4JP9 - chain A; structure by X-ray diffraction, 1.80 A resolution.

Chain A:
Molecule: Beta-secretase 1
Source organism: Homo sapiens
Notes: EC 3.4.23.46; fragment: Bace1 57-453
Reference sequence: P56817 (BACE1_HUMAN); residues 44-440 here correspond to UniProt positions 57-453 (UniProt number = residue number + 13)
Chain sequence (406 residues; numbered 43 to 448; the number before each row is that of its first residue):
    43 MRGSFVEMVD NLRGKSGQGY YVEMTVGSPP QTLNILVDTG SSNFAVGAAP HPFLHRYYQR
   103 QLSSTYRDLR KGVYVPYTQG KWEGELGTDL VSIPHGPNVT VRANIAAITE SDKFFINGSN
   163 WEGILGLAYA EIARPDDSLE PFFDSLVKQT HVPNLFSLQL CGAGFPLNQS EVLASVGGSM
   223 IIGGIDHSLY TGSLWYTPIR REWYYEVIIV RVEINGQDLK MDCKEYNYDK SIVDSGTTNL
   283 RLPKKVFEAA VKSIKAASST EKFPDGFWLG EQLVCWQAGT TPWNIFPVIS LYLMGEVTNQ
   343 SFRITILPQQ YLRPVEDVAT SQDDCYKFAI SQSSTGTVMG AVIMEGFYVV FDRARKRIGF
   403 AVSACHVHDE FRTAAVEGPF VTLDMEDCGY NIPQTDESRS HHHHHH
Unresolved in the structure: 43-44, 447-448
Cystine bridges: C203-C407, C265-C430, C317-C367
Sequence notes: expression tag (43, 441-448)
Ion coordination: Ni2+ site 1 near E65 (its only coordinating residue here); Ni2+ site 2: H444, H446
Residues lining bound ligands: 1M5 ((4R)-2'-amino-6-(3-chlorophenyl)-1',2,2-trimethyl-2,3-dihydrospiro[chromene-4,4'-imidazol]-5'(1'H)-one): G59, Q60, G61, L78, D80, G82, S83, V117, Y119, W124, F156, I158, W163, I166, D276, S277, G278, T279, T280
Curated features (UniProtKB/Swiss-Prot):
  - active site: D80, D276
  - modified residue (N6-acetyllysine): K113, K262, K266, K272, K286, K287, K294
  - glycosylation (N-linked (GlcNAc...) asparagine): N140, N159, N210, N341

Overview:
Chain A binds compound 1M5. H444 and H446 coordinate Ni2+ site 2. UniProt lists active-site residues D80 and
D276.
Chain A is Beta-secretase 1 (Homo sapiens); the structure, Spirocyclic Beta-Site Amyloid Precursor Protein
Cleaving Enzyme 1 (BACE1) Inhibitors, was determined by X-ray diffraction, deposited together with 4JOO, 4JPC
and 4JPE.
